Entry 6FFI (X-ray diffraction, 2.20 A resolution); this record covers chain A.

Chain A:
Molecule: Metabotropic glutamate receptor 5, Endolysin
From: Homo sapiens
Notes: EC 3.2.1.17; fragment: mglur5
UniProtKB: chimeric construct of P41594, P00720: residues 569-678 from P41594 (GRM5_HUMAN), isoform P41594-2 positions 569-678 (same numbers); residues 679-839 from P00720 positions 2-162 (UniProt number = residue number - 677); residues 840-996 from P41594 (GRM5_HUMAN), isoform P41594-2 positions 680-836 (UniProt number = residue number - 160)
Sequence (444 residues; numbered 566 to 1009; the number before each row is that of its first residue):
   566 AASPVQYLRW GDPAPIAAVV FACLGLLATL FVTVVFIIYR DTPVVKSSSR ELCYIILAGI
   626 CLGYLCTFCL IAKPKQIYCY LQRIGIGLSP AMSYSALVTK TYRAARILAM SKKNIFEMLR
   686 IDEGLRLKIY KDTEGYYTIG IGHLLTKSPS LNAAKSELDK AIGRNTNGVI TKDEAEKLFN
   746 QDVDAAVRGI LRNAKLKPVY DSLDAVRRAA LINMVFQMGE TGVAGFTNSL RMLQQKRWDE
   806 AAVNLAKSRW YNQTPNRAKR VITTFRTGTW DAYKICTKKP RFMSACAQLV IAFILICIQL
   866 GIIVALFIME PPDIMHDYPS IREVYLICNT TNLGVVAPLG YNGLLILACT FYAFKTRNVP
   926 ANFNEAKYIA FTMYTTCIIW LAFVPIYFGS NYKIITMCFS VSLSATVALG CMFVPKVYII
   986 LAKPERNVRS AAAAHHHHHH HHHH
Not modelled in the structure: 566-567, 841-848, 881-887, 993-1009
Disulfide bonds: Cys644-Cys893
Modified positions: Cys634 (S-(2-amino-2-oxoethyl)-L-cysteine; YCM)
Differences from the reference sequence: expression tag (566-568, 997-1009); engineered mutation Ala579 (Glu in P41594), Tyr667 (Asn in P41594), Ala669 (Ile in P41594), Met675 (Gly in P41594), Ala902 (Thr742 in P41594), Ala913 (Ser753 in P41594); conflict Gly689 (Arg12 in P00720), Thr731 (Cys54 in P00720), Ala774 (Cys97 in P00720), Arg814 (Ile137 in P00720)
Residues lining bound ligands: MMPEP (D8B; 2-[2-(3-methoxyphenyl)ethynyl]-6-methyl-pyridine): Gly624, Ile625, Gly628, Ile651, Ser654, Pro655, Ser658, Tyr659, Leu904, Ile944, Trp945, Phe948, Met962, Ser965, Val966, Ser969, Ala970, Ala973
UniProt features mapped onto this chain:
  - active site (Proton donor/acceptor): Glu688, Asp697
  - binding site (substrate): Leu709, Phe781, Ser794, Asn809
  - glycosylation: Asn894 (N-linked (GlcNAc...) asparagine)

Summary:
Bound to chain A: MMPEP. Curated annotation (UniProt) lists active-site residues Glu688 and Asp697 and 4
substrate-binding residues.
Chain A is Metabotropic glutamate receptor 5, Endolysin (Homo sapiens); the structure, Crystal Structure of
mGluR5 in complex with MMPEP at 2.2 A, was determined by X-ray diffraction, deposited together with 6FFH.
